8JSV - chains A and B; structure by X-ray diffraction, 2.55 A resolution.

== Chain A (and B) ==
Protein: Dihydrofolate reductase family protein
Organism: Leptospira interrogans serovar Pomona
Notes: chain B of this document is another copy of the same molecule, construct and numbering; everything in this record applies to it too
Reference sequence: A0A8I0PU34 (A0A8I0PU34_LEPIR); residue numbers follow UniProt; this construct covers 1-197
Sequence (203 residues; row label = number of the first residue in the row):
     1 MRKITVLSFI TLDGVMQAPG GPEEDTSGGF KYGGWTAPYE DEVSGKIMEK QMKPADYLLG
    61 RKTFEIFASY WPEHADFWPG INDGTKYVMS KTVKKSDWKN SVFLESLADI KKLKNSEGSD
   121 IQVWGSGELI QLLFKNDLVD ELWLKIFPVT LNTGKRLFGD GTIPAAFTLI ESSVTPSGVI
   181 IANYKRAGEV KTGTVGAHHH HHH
Disordered / not traced: 196-203
Construct notes: expression tag (198-203)
Modified residues: Mse1, Mse16, Mse48, Mse52, Mse89 (selenomethionine; parent Met)
Small-molecule neighbours: NADP (NAP; NADP nicotinamide-adenine-dinucleotide phosphate): L7, S8, F9, Mse16, Q17, A18, P19, E24, D25, G60, R61, K62, T63, I66, Mse89, S90, K91, T92, V93, G125, S126, G127, E128, L129, L132, K155

== Chain A / chain B interface ==
Residue-residue contacts - 77 pairs, chain A then chain B:
  L12(A) - F158(B)
  L12(A) - Y184(B)  hydrophobic
  D13(A) - F158(B)
  G20(A) - T194(B)
  G20(A) - V195(B)  hydrogen bond (backbone-backbone)
  G21(A) - G193(B)
  P22(A) - G193(B)
  P22(A) - T194(B)
  Y32(A) - P164(B)
  Y32(A) - T192(B)
  G33(A) - T192(B)
  G34(A) - T192(B)
  G34(A) - G193(B)  hydrogen bond (backbone-backbone)
  W35(A) - K191(B)
  W35(A) - T192(B)
  T36(A) - V195(B)
  A37(A) - G193(B)
  A37(A) - T194(B)
  P38(A) - K191(B)
  P148(A) - A166(B)
  P148(A) - F167(B)  hydrogen bond (backbone-backbone)
  V149(A) - A165(B)
  V149(A) - V190(B)  hydrophobic
  T150(A) - F158(B)
  T150(A) - I163(B)  hydrogen bond (side chain-backbone)
  T150(A) - P164(B)
  T150(A) - A165(B)  hydrogen bond (backbone-backbone)
  T150(A) - F167(B)
  L151(A) - P164(B)  hydrophobic
  L151(A) - V190(B)  hydrophobic
  N152(A) - G159(B)
  N152(A) - T162(B)
  R156(A) - R156(B)
  F158(A) - L12(B)
  F158(A) - D13(B)
  T162(A) - T150(B)
  T162(A) - N152(B)
  I163(A) - T150(B)
  P164(A) - Y32(B)
  P164(A) - T150(B)
  P164(A) - N152(B)
  A165(A) - V149(B)
  A165(A) - T150(B)  hydrogen bond (backbone-backbone)
  A166(A) - P148(B)
  F167(A) - L12(B)  hydrophobic
  F167(A) - P148(B)  hydrogen bond (backbone-backbone)
  F167(A) - T150(B)
  L169(A) - V174(B)  hydrophobic
  L169(A) - G178(B)
  L169(A) - I180(B)  hydrophobic
  V174(A) - L169(B)  hydrophobic
  V174(A) - S172(B)
  G178(A) - L169(B)
  I180(A) - L169(B)  hydrophobic
  I180(A) - Y184(B)
  A182(A) - I180(B)  hydrophobic
  Y184(A) - L12(B)
  Y184(A) - P148(B)  hydrophobic
  Y184(A) - I180(B)
  V190(A) - Y32(B)  hydrophobic
  V190(A) - V149(B)  hydrophobic
  V190(A) - T150(B)
  V190(A) - L151(B)  hydrophobic
  K191(A) - P38(B)
  T192(A) - Y32(B)
  T192(A) - G33(B)
  T192(A) - G34(B)
  G193(A) - G21(B)
  G193(A) - P22(B)
  G193(A) - G34(B)  hydrogen bond (backbone-backbone)
  G193(A) - A37(B)
  T194(A) - G20(B)
  T194(A) - P22(B)
  T194(A) - A37(B)
  V195(A) - G20(B)  hydrogen bond (backbone-backbone)
  V195(A) - T36(B)
  V195(A) - E40(B)
Other interface residues (no listed pair), chain A (39 interface residues in all): Y39, L144
Other interface residues (no listed pair), chain B (41 interface residues in all): W35, Y39, L144

== Summary ==
Chain A and chain B form an interface of 39 and 41 residues respectively; the contacts include 9 hydrogen
bonds. Polar pairs include T150(A)-I163(B), G20(A)-V195(B) and G34(A)-G193(B). Bound to chain A: NADP.
Chain A and chain B are both Dihydrofolate reductase family protein (Leptospira interrogans serovar Pomona);
the structure, Dihydrofolate reductase-like enzyme from Leptospira interrogans (selenomethionine derivative),
was determined by X-ray diffraction together with 8JSY and 8JT0 from the same study.
